Entry 6CQA (X-ray diffraction, 2.20 A resolution); this record covers chain A.

Chain A:
Molecule: Dihydrofolate reductase
From: Escherichia coli
Notes: EC 1.5.1.3
UniProt: P0ABQ4 (DYR_ECOLI); numbering as in UniProt (aligned over 1-159)
Amino-acid sequence (165 residues; row label = number of the first residue in the row):
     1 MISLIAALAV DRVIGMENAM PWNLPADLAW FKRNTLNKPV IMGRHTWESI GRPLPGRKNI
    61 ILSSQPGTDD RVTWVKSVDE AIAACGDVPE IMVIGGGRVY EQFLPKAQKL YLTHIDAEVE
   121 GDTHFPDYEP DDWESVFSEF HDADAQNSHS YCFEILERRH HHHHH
Not modelled in the structure: 160-165
Sequence notes: expression tag (160-165)
Curated features (UniProtKB/Swiss-Prot):
  - binding site (substrate): Ile-5, Asp-27, Arg-52, Arg-57, Thr-113
  - binding site (NADP(+)): Ala-7, Val-13 to Ala-19, His-45, Thr-46, Ser-63, Ser-64, Lys-76, Gly-95 to Gln-102
  - natural variant: Leu-28 (L28R: In strain: B[RT500] isozyme 2), Trp-30 (W30G: In strain: 1810), Glu-154 (E154K: In strain: B[MB1428]; E154Q: In strain: 1810)
  - mutagenesis: Met-16 (M16F/S: Increases catalytic rate about 2-fold; M16N: Increases catalytic rate about 2-fold. Increases catalytic rate about 7-fold; when associated with L-20; Y-42; F-92; A-85 and S-152), Met-20 (M20I/V: Increases catalytic rate 2-fold; M20L: Increases catalytic rate 2.5-fold. Increases catalytic rate about 7-fold; when associated with N-16; Y-42; F-92; A-85 and S-152), Met-42 (M42V: Increases catalytic rate almost 2-fold; M42Y: Increases catalytic rate almost 2-fold. Increases catalytic rate about 7-fold; when associated with N-16; L-20; A-85; F-92 and S-152), Cys-85 (C85A: Decreases catalytic rate by one third. Increases catalytic rate about 7-fold; when associated with N-16; L-20; Y-42; F-92 and S-152), Met-92 (M92F: No effect. Increases catalytic rate about 7-fold; when associated with N-16; L-20; Y-42; A-85 and S-152; M92L: No effect), Cys-152 (C152S: Increases catalytic rate 1.5-fold. Increases catalytic rate about 7-fold; when associated with N-16; L-20; Y-42; A-85 and F-92)
Residues lining bound ligands: AMPQD (PQD; 7-[(3-aminophenyl)methyl]-7H-pyrrolo[3,2-f]quinazoline-1,3-diamine): Ile-5, Ala-6, Ala-7, Met-16, Asn-18, Trp-22, Asp-27, Leu-28, Trp-30, Phe-31, Thr-46, Ser-49, Ile-50, Leu-54, Ile-94, Tyr-100, Thr-113

Overview:
Bound to chain A: AMPQD. From UniProt: 5 substrate-binding residues, 21 NADP+-binding residues and 6
mutagenesis sites.
Chain A is Dihydrofolate reductase (Escherichia coli); the structure, E. coli DHFR complex with inhibitor
AMPQD, was determined by X-ray diffraction together with 6CW7, 6CXK and 6CYV from the same study.
